Entry 8WPU (electron microscopy, 3.10 A resolution); this record covers chains G and E of the 6 polymer chains in the assembly.

# Chain G
Protein: G subunit q (Gi2-mini-Gq chimeric)
Source organism: Homo sapiens
Amino-acid sequence (246 residues; each row starts with the number of its first residue):
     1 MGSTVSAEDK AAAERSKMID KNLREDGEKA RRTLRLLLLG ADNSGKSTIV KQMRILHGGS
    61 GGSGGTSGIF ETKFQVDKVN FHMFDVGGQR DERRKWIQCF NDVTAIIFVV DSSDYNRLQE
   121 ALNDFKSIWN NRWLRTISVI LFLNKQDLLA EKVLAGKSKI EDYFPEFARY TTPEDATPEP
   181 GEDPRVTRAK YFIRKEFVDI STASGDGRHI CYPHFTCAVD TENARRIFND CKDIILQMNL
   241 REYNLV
Unresolved in the structure: 1-4, 55-68, 172-182

# Chain E
Protein: ScFv16
Source organism: Rattus norvegicus
Notes: antibody fragment or engineered binder
Amino-acid sequence (297 residues; each row starts with the number of its first residue; note: 5 numbers in that range are skipped by the numbering (no residue carries them; nothing is unmodelled there); a row labelled like 119A-119Q holds insertion residues (119A, then the next letters in order); numbers below 1 keep their minus sign (Met-37 is residue -37)):
   -37 MLLVNQSHQG FNKEHTSKMV SAIVLYVLLA AAAHSAFADV QLVESGGGLV QPGGSRKLSC
    23 SASGFAFSSF GMHWVRQAPE KGLEWVAYIS SGSGTIYYAD TVKGRFTISR DDPKNTLFLQ
    83 MTSLRSEDTA MYYCVRSIYY YGSSPFDFWG QGTTLTV
119A-119Q SSGGGGSGGGGSGGGGS
   125 DIVMTQATSS VPVTPGESVS ISCRSSKSLL HSNGNTYLYW FLQRPGQSPQ LLIYRMSNLA
   185 SGVPDRFSGS GSGTAFTLTI SRLEAEDVGV YYCMQHLEYP LTFGAGTKLE LKAAAHHHHH
   245 HHH
Unresolved in the structure: -37 to 1, 119A-119Q, 236-247
Cystine bridges: Cys147-Cys217

# Interface between chain G and chain E
Pairs across the interface (16):
  Ser6(G) - His155(E)
  Ser6(G) - Tyr161(E)  hydrogen bond
  Ala7(G) - Tyr223(E)  hydrophobic
  Glu8(G) - Tyr101(E)
  Glu8(G) - Pro107(E)
  Glu8(G) - Tyr161(E)
  Glu8(G) - Tyr163(E)  hydrogen bond
  Glu8(G) - Arg179(E)  salt bridge
  Glu8(G) - His220(E)  salt bridge
  Ala11(G) - Tyr101(E)  hydrophobic
  Ala12(G) - Tyr101(E)
  Glu14(G) - Thr57(E)
  Arg15(G) - Ile100(E)
  Arg15(G) - Tyr101(E)
  Arg15(G) - Tyr102(E)
  Met18(G) - Ser53(E)
Also at the interface, not in a pair above, chain G (9 interface residues in all): Val5
Also at the interface, not in a pair above, chain E (16 interface residues in all): Tyr50, Ser52, Asn157, Leu221

# In short
Chain G and chain E form an interface of 9 and 16 residues respectively; the contacts include 2 hydrogen bonds
and 2 salt bridges. Among the polar pairs are Glu8(G)-Arg179(E), Glu8(G)-His220(E) and Ser6(G)-Tyr161(E).
Chain G is G subunit q (Gi2-mini-Gq chimeric) (Homo sapiens) and chain E is ScFv16 (Rattus norvegicus); the
structure, Human calcium-sensing receptor(CaSR) bound to cinacalcet in complex with Gq protein, was determined
by electron microscopy together with 8WPG from the same study.
